6DZV - chains A and B of the 3 polymer chains in the assembly; structure by electron microscopy, 4.20 A resolution (low resolution: residue-level contacts below are approximate; hydrogen-bond / salt-bridge calls are withheld).

# Chain A
Molecule: Sodium-dependent serotonin transporter
Source organism: Homo sapiens
UniProtKB: P31645 (SC6A4_HUMAN); numbering as in UniProt (aligned over 79-615)
Amino-acid sequence (537 residues; each row starts with the number of its first residue):
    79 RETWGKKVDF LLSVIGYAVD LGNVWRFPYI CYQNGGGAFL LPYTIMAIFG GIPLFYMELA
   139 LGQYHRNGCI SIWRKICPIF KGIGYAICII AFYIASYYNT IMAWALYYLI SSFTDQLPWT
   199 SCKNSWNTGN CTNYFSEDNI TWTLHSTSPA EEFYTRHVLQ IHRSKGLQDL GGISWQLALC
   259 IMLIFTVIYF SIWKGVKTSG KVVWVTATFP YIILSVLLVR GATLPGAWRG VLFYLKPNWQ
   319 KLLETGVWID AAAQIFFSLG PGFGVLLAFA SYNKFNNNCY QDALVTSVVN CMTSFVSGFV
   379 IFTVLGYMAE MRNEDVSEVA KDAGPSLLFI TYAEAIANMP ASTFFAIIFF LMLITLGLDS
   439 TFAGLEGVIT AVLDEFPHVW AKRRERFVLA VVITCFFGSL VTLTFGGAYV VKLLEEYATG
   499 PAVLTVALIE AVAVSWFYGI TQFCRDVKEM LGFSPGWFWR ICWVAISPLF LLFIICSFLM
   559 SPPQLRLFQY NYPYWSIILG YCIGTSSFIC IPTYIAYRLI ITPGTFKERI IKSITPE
Cystine bridges: C200-C209
Glycans and other covalent adducts: N-acetylglucosamine (NAG) linked to N208
Ligand contacts: (5beta)-12-methoxyibogamine (HJM): Y95, A96, D98, A169, I172, F335, S336, L337, G338, F341, S438, T439, L443, T497
Reported in the primary citation:
  - binding site for (5beta)-12-methoxyibogamine: Y95, D98, I172, F341 (from molecular simulation)
  - conformationally variable residues: R104, E493
  - contacts within the chain: W82-Y350
  - mutagenesis - N177V (70 +/- 20 nM): increased binding to (5beta)-12-methoxyibogamine
  - mutagenesis - N177A (130 +/- 40 nM), N177Q (140 +/- 50 nM): unchanged binding to (5beta)-12-methoxyibogamine
  - post-translational modification sites: T276, S277 (citing earlier work)

# Chain B
Molecule: 15B8 antibody heavy chain
Source organism: Mus musculus
Notes: fragment: Fab variable domain; antibody fragment or engineered binder
Amino-acid sequence (118 residues; row label = number of the first residue in the row):
    20 QVQLQQSGPE LVKLGASVRI SCKASGYRFS YSWMNWVKQR PGKGLEWIGR IYPGDGDTKY
    80 SGKFKGKATL TADKSSSTVY MQLSSLTSED SAVYFCARSA YGSEGFAMDY WGQGTSVT
Cystine bridges: C41-C115

# Chain A / chain B interface
Pairs across the interface (19):
  S199(A) - W52(B)
  S199(A) - D74(B)
  C200(A) - W52(B)
  K201(A) - W52(B)
  N202(A) - W52(B)
  N202(A) - R69(B)
  N202(A) - F125(B)
  S203(A) - F125(B)
  W204(A) - G121(B)
  W204(A) - F125(B)
  N205(A) - S122(B)
  T206(A) - Y50(B)
  T206(A) - Y120(B)
  T206(A) - F125(B)
  G207(A) - R47(B)
  G207(A) - Y120(B)
  C209(A) - Y50(B)
  Y212(A) - Y50(B)
  N217(A) - Y50(B)
Interface residues without a listed pair, chain A (15 interface residues in all): Q194, T198, T210
Interface residues without a listed pair, chain B (10 interface residues in all): D76

# Overview
Chain A and chain B form an interface of 15 and 10 residues respectively. Bound to chain A:
(5beta)-12-methoxyibogamine. Covalently linked N-acetylglucosamine: at N208(A). From the paper: a binding site
for (5beta)-12-methoxyibogamine at Y95(A), D98(A) and I172(A) among others; N177V of chain A increases binding
to (5beta)-12-methoxyibogamine; 3 substitutions were tested in all.
Chain A is Sodium-dependent serotonin transporter (Homo sapiens) and chain B is 15B8 antibody heavy chain (Mus
musculus); the structure, Wild type human serotonin transporter in complex with 15B8 Fab bound to ibogaine in
occluded conformation, was determined by electron microscopy (same publication as 6D9G and 6DZZ).
